PDB entry 2C0I | X-ray diffraction, 2.30 A resolution | chain A

== Chain A ==
Molecule: Tyrosine-protein kinase hck
Organism: Homo sapiens
Notes: EC 2.7.1.112; fragment: sh3-sh2-sh1, residues 80-525
UniProtKB: P08631 (HCK_HUMAN); residues 60-505 here correspond to UniProt positions 80-525 (UniProt number = residue number + 20)
Amino-acid sequence (454 residues; numbered 52 to 505; the number before each row is that of its first residue):
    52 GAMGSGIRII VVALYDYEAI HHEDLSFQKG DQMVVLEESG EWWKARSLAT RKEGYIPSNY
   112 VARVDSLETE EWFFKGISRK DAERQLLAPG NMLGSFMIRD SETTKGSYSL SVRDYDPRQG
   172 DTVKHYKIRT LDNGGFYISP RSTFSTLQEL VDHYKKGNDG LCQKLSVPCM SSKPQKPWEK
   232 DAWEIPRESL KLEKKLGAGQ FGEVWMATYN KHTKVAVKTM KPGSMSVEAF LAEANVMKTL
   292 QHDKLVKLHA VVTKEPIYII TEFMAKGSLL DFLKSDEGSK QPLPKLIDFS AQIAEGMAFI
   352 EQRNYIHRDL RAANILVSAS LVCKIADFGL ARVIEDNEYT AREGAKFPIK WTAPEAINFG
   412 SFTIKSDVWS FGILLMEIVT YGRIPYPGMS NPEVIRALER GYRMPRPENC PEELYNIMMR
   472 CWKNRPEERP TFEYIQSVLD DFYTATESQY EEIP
Disordered / not traced: 52-58, 386-398
Construct notes: engineered mutation Glu502 (Gln522 in P08631), Glu503 (Gln523 in P08631), Ile504 (Gln524 in P08631)
Modified residues: Tyr501 (o-phosphotyrosine; PTR)
Bound ions: Ca2+ site 1: Glu464 (shared with 2 residues of chain B); Ca2+ site 2: Glu498, Tyr501 (shared with 1 residue of chain B)
Small-molecule neighbours: L1G (N-(4-{4-amino-1-[4-(4-methylpiperazin-1-yl)-trans-cyclohexyl]-1H-pyrazolo[3,4-d]pyrimidin-3-yl}-2-methoxyphenyl)-1-methyl-1H-indole-2-carboxamide): Leu247, Gly248, Val255, Ala267, Val268, Lys269, Phe281, Glu284, Ala285, Met288, Val297, Leu299, Ile310, Ile311, Thr312, Glu313, Phe314, Met315, Gly318, Ser319, Asp322, Leu367, Ala377, Asp378, Phe379, Gly380, Leu381

== Summary ==
Ligands of chain A: compound L1G. The Ca2+ site 2 is built by Glu498 and Tyr501.
Chain A is Tyrosine-protein kinase hck (Homo sapiens); the structure, Src family kinase Hck with bound
inhibitor A-420983, was determined by X-ray diffraction (same publication as 2C0O and 2C0T).
